PDB entry 8YN8 | electron microscopy, 2.77 A resolution | chains A and E of the 5 polymer chains in the assembly

[Chain A]
Name: Engineered guanine nucleotide-binding protein G(o) subunit alpha, Guanine nucleotide-binding protein G(o) subunit alpha
From: synthetic construct
UniProtKB: P09471 (GNAO_HUMAN); residues 182-354 carry their UniProt numbers (163 of 226 residues fall inside the UniProt entry; the rest is not from it)
Amino-acid sequence (226 residues; each row starts with the number of its first residue; note: 126 numbers in that range are skipped by the numbering (no residue carries them; nothing is unmodelled there)):
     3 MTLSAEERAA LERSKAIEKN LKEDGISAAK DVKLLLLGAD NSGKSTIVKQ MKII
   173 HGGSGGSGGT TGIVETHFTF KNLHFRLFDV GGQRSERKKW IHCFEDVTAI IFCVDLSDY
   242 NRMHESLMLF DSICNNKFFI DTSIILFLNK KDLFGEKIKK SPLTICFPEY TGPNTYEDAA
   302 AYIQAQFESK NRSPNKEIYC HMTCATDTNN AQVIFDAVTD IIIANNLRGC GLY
Unresolved in the structure: 3, 173-182
Differences from the reference sequence: engineered mutation D227 (Ala in P09471), D230 (Gly in P09471), A332 (Ile in P09471), I335 (Val in P09471)
Curated features (UniProtKB/Swiss-Prot):
  - region: F197 to R206 (G3 motif), I266 to D273 (G4 motif), T324 to T329 (G5 motif)
  - binding site (Mg(2+)): T182
  - binding site (GTP): N270, D273, C325
  - modified residue: Q205 (5-glutamyl histamine), C351 (ADP-ribosylcysteine)
  - lipidation: C351 (S-palmitoyl cysteine)

[Chain E]
Name: Antibody fragment scFv16
From: synthetic construct
Notes: antibody fragment or engineered binder
Amino-acid sequence (255 residues; row label = number of the first residue in the row):
     1 DVQLVESGGG LVQPGGSRKL SCSASGFAFS SFGMHWVRQA PEKGLEWVAY ISSGSGTIYY
    61 ADTVKGRFTI SRDDPKNTLF LQMTSLRSED TAMYYCVRSI YYYGSSPFDF WGQGTTLTVS
   121 SGGGGSGGGG SGGGGSDIVM TQATSSVPVT PGESVSISCR SSKSLLHSNG NTYLYWFLQR
   181 PGQSPQLLIY RMSNLASGVP DRFSGSGSGT AFTLTISRLE AEDVGVYYCM QHLEYPLTFG
   241 AGTKLELLEE NLYFQ
Unresolved in the structure: 121-136, 248-255
Disulfide bonds: C22-C96, C159-C229

[How chain A and chain E interact]
Contacting residue pairs (24):
  L5(A) - H167(E)
  S6(A) - H167(E)  hydrogen bond
  S6(A) - N169(E)  hydrogen bond
  S6(A) - Y173(E)  hydrogen bond
  A7(A) - H232(E)
  A7(A) - L233(E)
  A7(A) - Y235(E)  hydrophobic
  E8(A) - Y101(E)
  E8(A) - Y173(E)
  E8(A) - Y175(E)  hydrogen bond
  E8(A) - R191(E)  salt bridge
  E8(A) - H232(E)  salt bridge
  E9(A) - N169(E)  hydrogen bond
  R10(A) - Y59(E)  hydrogen bond
  A11(A) - Y50(E)
  A11(A) - Y101(E)  hydrophobic
  A12(A) - Y101(E)
  E14(A) - S52(E)  hydrogen bond
  E14(A) - S53(E)
  E14(A) - G56(E)
  E14(A) - T57(E)  hydrogen bond
  R15(A) - I100(E)
  R15(A) - Y101(E)
  R15(A) - Y102(E)
Other interface residues (no listed pair), chain E (20 interface residues in all): S31, P107, E234

[Summary]
Chain A and chain E form an interface of 10 and 20 residues respectively, with 8 hydrogen bonds and 2 salt
bridges. Polar pairs include E8(A)-R191(E), E8(A)-H232(E) and S6(A)-H167(E). Curated annotation (UniProt)
lists Mg2+-binding residue T182(A) and 3 GTP-binding residues on chain A.
Chain A is Engineered guanine nucleotide-binding protein G(o) subunit alpha, Guanine nucleotide-binding
protein G(o) subunit alpha and chain E is Antibody fragment scFv16, both from synthetic construct; the
structure, Cryo-EM structure of histamine H3 receptor in complex with proxyfan and miniGo, was determined by
electron microscopy together with 8YN2, 8YN3, 8YN4, 8YN5, 8YN6, 8YN7, 8YN9 and 8YNA from the same study.
